7X7V - chains D and E of the 7 polymer chains in the assembly; structure by electron microscopy, 3.83 A resolution.

== Chain D ==
Protein: X01 light chain
Source organism: Mus musculus
Chain sequence (107 residues; numbered 1 to 107; the number before each row is that of its first residue):
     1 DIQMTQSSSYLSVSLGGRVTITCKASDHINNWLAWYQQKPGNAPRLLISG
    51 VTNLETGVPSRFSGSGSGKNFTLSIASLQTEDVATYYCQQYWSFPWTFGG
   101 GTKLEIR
Disulfides: Cys23-Cys88

== Chain E ==
Protein: Spike protein S1
Source organism: Severe acute respiratory syndrome coronavirus
UniProt: P59594 (SPIKE_SARS); residue numbers follow UniProt; this construct covers 320-508
Chain sequence (189 residues; each row starts with the number of its first residue):
   320 TNLCPFGEVFNATKFPSVYAWERKKISNCVADYSVLYNSTFFSTFKCYGV
   370 SATKLNDLCFSNVYADSFVVKGDDVRQIAPGQTGVIADYNYKLPDDFMGC
   420 VLAWNTRNIDATSTGNYNYKYRYLRHGKLRPFERDISNVPFSPDGKPCTP
   470 PALNCYWPLNDYGFYTTTGIGYQPYRVVVLSFELLNAPA
Disulfides: Cys323-Cys348, Cys366-Cys419, Cys467-Cys474
Covalent attachments: N-acetylglucosamine (NAG) linked to Asn330, Asn357
Swiss-Prot annotation at these positions:
  - glycosylation (N-linked (GlcNAc...) asparagine): Asn330, Asn357
  - natural variant: Lys344 (K344R: In strain: Isolate GD01, Isolate GD03 and 1 more), Phe360 (F360S: In strain: Isolate GD03 and Isolate SZ3), Arg426 (R426G: In strain: Isolate Shanghai LY), Asn437 (N437D: In strain: Isolate Shanghai LY), Leu472 (L472P: In strain: Isolate GD03), Asn479 (N479K: In strain: Isolate SZ3), Asp480 (D480G: In strain: Isolate GD03), Thr487 (T487S: In strain: Isolate GD03 and Isolate SZ3), Phe501 (F501Y: In strain: Isolate GD01)
  - mutagenesis: Cys323 (C323A: No effect on human ACE2 binding in vitro), Cys348 (C348A: Complete loss of human ACE2 binding in vitro), Glu452 (E452A: 90% loss of human ACE2 binding in vitro), Asp454 (D454A: Complete loss of human ACE2 binding in vitro), Asp463 (D463A: Partial loss of human ACE2 binding in vitro), Cys467 (C467A: Complete loss of human ACE2 binding in vitro), Cys474 (C474A: Complete loss of human ACE2 binding in vitro), Asp480 (D480A: No effect on human ACE2 binding in vitro)

== Interface between chain D and chain E ==
Residue-residue contacts - 11 pairs, chain D then chain E:
  Asn30(D) - Tyr356(E)
  Asn31(D) - Asn357(E)  hydrogen bond
  Asn31(D) - Ser358(E)
  Trp32(D) - Tyr356(E)  hydrogen bond (side chain-backbone)
  Trp32(D) - Ser358(E)
  Trp32(D) - Phe364(E)  hydrophobic
  Asn53(D) - Thr359(E)  hydrogen bond
  Tyr91(D) - Ser358(E)  hydrogen bond
  Trp92(D) - Tyr356(E)
  Trp92(D) - Ala371(E)
  Trp92(D) - Thr372(E)

== In short ==
6 residues of chain D face 7 of chain E across their interface; the contacts include 4 hydrogen bonds. Polar
contacts include Asn31(D)-Asn357(E), Trp32(D)-Tyr356(E) and Asn53(D)-Thr359(E). Covalently linked
N-acetylglucosamine: at Asn330(E) and Asn357(E). From UniProt: 8 mutagenesis sites on chain E.
Here chain D is X01 light chain (Mus musculus) and chain E is Spike protein S1 (Severe acute respiratory
syndrome coronavirus). Entry 7X7V (Cryo-EM structure of SARS-CoV spike protein in complex with three nAbs X01,
X10 and X17) was determined by electron microscopy together with 7X7T and 7X7U from the same study.
